6LJN - chains A and B; structure by X-ray diffraction, 1.80 A resolution.

[Chain A]
Name: NAD-dependent protein deacylase sirtuin-5, mitochondrial
Source organism: Homo sapiens
Notes: EC 2.3.1.-
UniProtKB: Q9NXA8 (SIR5_HUMAN); residue numbers follow UniProt; this construct covers 34-302
Chain sequence (272 residues; numbered 31 to 302; the number before each row is that of its first residue):
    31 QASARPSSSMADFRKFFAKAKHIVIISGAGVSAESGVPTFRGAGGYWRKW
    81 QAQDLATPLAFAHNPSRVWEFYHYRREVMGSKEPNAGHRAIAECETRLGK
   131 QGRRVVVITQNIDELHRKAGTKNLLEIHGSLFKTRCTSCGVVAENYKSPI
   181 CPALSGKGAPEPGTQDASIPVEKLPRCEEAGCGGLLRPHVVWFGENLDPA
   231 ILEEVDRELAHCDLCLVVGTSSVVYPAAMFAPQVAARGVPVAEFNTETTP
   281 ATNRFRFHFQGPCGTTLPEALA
Not modelled in the structure: 31-35
Construct notes: expression tag (31-33)
Bound ions: Zn2+: Cys166, Cys169, Cys207, Cys212
Small-molecule neighbours: 7-amino-4-methyl-chromen-2-one (MCM): Glu225, Asn226, Leu227, Leu232, Tyr255, Met259, Phe260
UniProt features mapped onto this chain:
  - active site: His158 (Proton acceptor)
  - binding site (NAD(+)): Gln140 to Asp143, Gly249 to Ser251, Asn275 to Glu277, Cys293
  - binding site (substrate): Tyr102, Arg105
  - binding site (Zn(2+)): Cys166, Cys169, Cys207, Cys212
  - mutagenesis: Thr69 (T69A: Abolishes enzyme activity), Tyr102 (Y102F: Increases the KM for desuccinylation), Arg105 (R105M: Increases the KM for desuccinylation. Does not affect deacetylase activity), His158 (H158A: Abolishes desuccinylation and deglutarylation activity)

[Chain B]
Name: Ace-his-phe-ser-sll
Chain sequence (5 residues; row label = number of the first residue in the row; numbering starts at 0):
     0 XHFSX
Glycans and other covalent adducts: 7-amino-4-methyl-chromen-2-one (MCM) linked to SLL_4
Modified residues: ACE (acetyl group) at position 0; SLL ((2S)-2-azanyl-6-[(4-hydroxy-4-oxo-butanoyl)amino]hexanoic acid) at position 4

[Chain A / chain B interface]
Pairs across the interface (21):
  Arg71(A) with Ser3(B), hydrogen bond (side chain-backbone)
  Gln83(A) with His1(B), hydrogen bond (backbone-side chain); Phe2(B)
  Asp84(A) with His1(B), salt bridge
  Ala86(A) with SLL_4(B)
  Thr87(A) with ACE_0(B); His1(B), hydrogen bond
  Tyr102(A) with SLL_4(B)
  Arg105(A) with SLL_4(B)
  Ile142(A) with SLL_4(B)
  His158(A) with SLL_4(B)
  Val220(A) with SLL_4(B)
  Val221(A) with SLL_4(B)
  Trp222(A) with SLL_4(B)
  Phe223(A) with ACE_0(B); His1(B); Phe2(B); Ser3(B); SLL_4(B)
  Gly224(A) with Ser3(B), hydrogen bond (backbone-backbone)
  Tyr255(A) with SLL_4(B)
Other interface residues (no listed pair), chain A (19 interface residues in all): Pro88, Leu89, Ala90, Phe101

[In short]
19 residues of chain A face 5 of chain B across their interface; the contacts include 4 hydrogen bonds and 1
salt bridge. Polar contacts include Asp84(A)-His1(B), Arg71(A)-Ser3(B) and Gln83(A)-His1(B). Bound to chain A:
7-amino-4-methyl-chromen-2-one. 7-amino-4-methyl-chromen-2-one is covalently linked to SLL_4(B).
Chain A is NAD-dependent protein deacylase sirtuin-5, mitochondrial (Homo sapiens) and chain B is
Ace-his-phe-ser-sll; the structure, Crystal structure of human Sirt5 in complex with the fluorogenic
tetrapeptide substrate P15, was determined by X-ray diffraction (same publication as 6LJK and 6LJM).
